Entry 8UMH (electron microscopy, 4.10 A resolution (low resolution: residue-level contacts below are approximate; hydrogen-bond / salt-bridge calls are withheld)); this record covers chains 7 and N of the 30 polymer chains in the assembly.

Chain 7:
Name: General transcription and DNA repair factor IIH helicase subunit XPB
Source organism: Saccharomyces cerevisiae
Notes: EC 3.6.4.12
UniProt: Q00578 (RAD25_YEAST); numbering as in UniProt (aligned over 1-843)
Sequence (843 residues; each row starts with the number of its first residue):
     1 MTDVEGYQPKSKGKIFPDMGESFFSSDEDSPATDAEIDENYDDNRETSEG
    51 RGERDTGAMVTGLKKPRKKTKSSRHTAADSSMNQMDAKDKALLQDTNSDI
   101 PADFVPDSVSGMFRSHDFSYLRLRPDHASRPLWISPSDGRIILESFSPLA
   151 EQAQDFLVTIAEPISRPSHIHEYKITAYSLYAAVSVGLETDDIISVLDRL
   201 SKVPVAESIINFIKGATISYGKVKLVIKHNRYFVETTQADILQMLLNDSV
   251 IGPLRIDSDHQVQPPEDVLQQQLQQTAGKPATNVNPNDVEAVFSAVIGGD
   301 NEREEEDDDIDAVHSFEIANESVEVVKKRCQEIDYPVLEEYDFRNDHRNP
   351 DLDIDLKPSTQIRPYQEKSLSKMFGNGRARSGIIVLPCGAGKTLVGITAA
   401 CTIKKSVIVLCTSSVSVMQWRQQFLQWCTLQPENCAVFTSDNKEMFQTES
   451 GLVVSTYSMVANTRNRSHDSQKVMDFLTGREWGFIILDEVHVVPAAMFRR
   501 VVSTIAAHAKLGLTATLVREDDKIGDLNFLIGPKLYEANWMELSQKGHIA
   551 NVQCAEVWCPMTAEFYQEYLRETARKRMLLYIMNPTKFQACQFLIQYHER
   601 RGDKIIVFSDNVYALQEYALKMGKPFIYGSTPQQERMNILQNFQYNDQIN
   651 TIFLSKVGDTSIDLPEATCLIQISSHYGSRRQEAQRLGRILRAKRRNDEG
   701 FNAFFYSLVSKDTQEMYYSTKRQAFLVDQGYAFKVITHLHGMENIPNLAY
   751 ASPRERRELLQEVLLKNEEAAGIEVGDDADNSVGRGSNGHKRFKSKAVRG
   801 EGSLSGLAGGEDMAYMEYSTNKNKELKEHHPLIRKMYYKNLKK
Unresolved in the structure: 1-99, 253-312, 768-843
Ion coordination: Mg2+: Gly688, Arg689
UniProt features mapped onto this chain:
  - motif: Lys64 to His75 (Nuclear localization signal), Asp488 to His491 (DEAH box)
  - binding site (ATP): Leu386 to Thr393
  - modified residue: Ser752 (Phosphoserine)
  - natural variant: Trp427 (W427L: In suppressor mutant)
  - mutagenesis: Lys392 (K392R: Lethal in vivo. Defective in translation in vitro), Glu489 (E489Q: Loss of DNA translocase function of TFHII), Val798 to Lys843 (Increased UV sensitivity)

Chain N:
Molecule: 64-nt DNA strand
Sequence (64 nucleotides; numbered -7 to 56; the number before each row is that of its first residue; numbers below 1 keep their minus sign (DG-7 is residue -7)):
    -7 GGTGAAAACATATAAAAAGGGCTCTACATTCATTTTTTCATCGATGAGTA
    43 CTTTACTTGTTATC
Unresolved in the structure: 56

Interface between chain 7 and chain N:
Contacting residue pairs (17; chain 7 residue first):
  Arg464(7) - DC48(N)
  Arg464(7) - DT49(N)
  Asn465(7) - DC48(N)
  Ala496(7) - DT50(N)
  Met497(7) - DT49(N)
  Met497(7) - DT50(N)
  Thr573(7) - DA54(N)
  Ala574(7) - DA54(N)
  Arg575(7) - DT52(N)
  Arg575(7) - DT53(N)
  Arg575(7) - DA54(N)
  Lys576(7) - DT53(N)
  Gln634(7) - DT41(N)
  Gln634(7) - DA42(N)
  Gln634(7) - DC43(N)
  His676(7) - DG51(N)
  His676(7) - DT52(N)
Also at the interface, not in a pair above, chain 7 (12 interface residues in all): Pro632, Tyr677
Also at the interface, not in a pair above, chain N (12 interface residues in all): DT44, DA47

Summary:
The chain 7/chain N interface involves 12 residues from each chain. The Mg2+ site is built by Gly688(7) and
Arg689(7). Curated annotation (UniProt) lists 8 ATP-binding residues and 4 mutagenesis sites on chain 7.
Here chain 7 is General transcription and DNA repair factor IIH helicase subunit XPB (Saccharomyces
cerevisiae) and chain N is a 64-nt DNA strand. Entry 8UMH (Consensus map of PICdeltaTFIIK form2) was
determined by electron microscopy.
